Entry 5CSY (X-ray diffraction, 2.05 A resolution); this record covers chains A and B.

Chain A (and B):
Protein: 4-alpha-glucanotransferase DPE1, chloroplastic/amyloplastic
Organism: Arabidopsis thaliana
Notes: EC 2.4.1.25; chain B of this document is another copy of the same molecule, construct and numbering; everything in this record applies to it too
Reference sequence: Q9LV91 (DPE1_ARATH); numbering as in UniProt (aligned over 46-576)
Amino-acid sequence (564 residues; row label = number of the first residue in the row):
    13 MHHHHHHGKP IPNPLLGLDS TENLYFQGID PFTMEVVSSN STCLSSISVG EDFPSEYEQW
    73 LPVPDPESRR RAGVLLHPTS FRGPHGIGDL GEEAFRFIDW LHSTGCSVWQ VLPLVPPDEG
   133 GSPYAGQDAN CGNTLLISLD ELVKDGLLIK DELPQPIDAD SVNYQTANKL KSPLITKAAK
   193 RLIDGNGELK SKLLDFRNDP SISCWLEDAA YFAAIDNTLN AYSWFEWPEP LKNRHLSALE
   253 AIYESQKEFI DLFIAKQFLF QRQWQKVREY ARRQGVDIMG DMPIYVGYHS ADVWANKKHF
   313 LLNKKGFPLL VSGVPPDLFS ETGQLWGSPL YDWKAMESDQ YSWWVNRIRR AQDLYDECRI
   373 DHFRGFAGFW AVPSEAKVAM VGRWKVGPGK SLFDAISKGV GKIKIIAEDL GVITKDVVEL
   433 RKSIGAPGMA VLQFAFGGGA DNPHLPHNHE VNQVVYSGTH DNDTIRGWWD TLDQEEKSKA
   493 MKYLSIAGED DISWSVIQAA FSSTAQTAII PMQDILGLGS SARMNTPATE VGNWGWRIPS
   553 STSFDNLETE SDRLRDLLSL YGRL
Unresolved in the structure: 13-59, 385-395 (chain B: 13-59)
Differences from the reference sequence: initiating methionine (13); expression tag (14-45)
Glycans and other covalent adducts: glycan linked to Asp373
Reported in the primary citation:
  - catalytic residues: Asp473 (proposed by the authors, not directly observed)
  - binding site for the ligand AC1: Tyr136, Trp338, Asp373, Glu420, Asp473
  - contacts within the chain: Phe331-Pro539
  - conformationally variable residues (loop rearrangement, order/disorder transition, side-chain flip): Phe331, Pro385 to Arg395, Glu420
  - binding site for alpha-D-glucopyranose: Asp329, Leu330, Phe446, Ala540
  - binding site for beta-D-glucopyranose: Asp373
  - catalytic residues: Asp373
  - catalytic residues: Glu420 (by similarity / conservation)

Chain A / chain B interface:
Residue-residue contacts (85):
  Ser60(A) with Val398(B)
  Val61(A) with Trp345(B), hydrophobic; Lys346(B); Gly399(B)
  Gly62(A) with Lys397(B); Val398(B), hydrogen bond (backbone-backbone)
  Glu63(A) with Lys397(B); Val398(B), hydrogen bond (backbone-backbone)
  Asp64(A) with Arg395(B); Trp396(B); Lys397(B), salt bridge
  Phe65(A) with Ala379(B); Gly380(B); Trp396(B), hydrogen bond (backbone-backbone); Lys397(B); Val398(B), hydrophobic; Asp428(B)
  Tyr69(A) with Arg376(B), hydrogen bond; Gly380(B); Trp396(B), hydrophobic; Thr426(B), hydrogen bond; Asp428(B), hydrogen bond
  Glu70(A) with Pro327(B); Trp396(B), hydrogen bond; Val424(B)
  Trp72(A) with Thr426(B); Lys427(B), hydrogen bond (backbone-backbone); Asp428(B)
  Leu73(A) with Ile425(B); Lys427(B)
  Pro74(A) with Ile425(B); Lys427(B)
  Arg82(A) with His459(B)
  Trp345(A) with Val61(B), hydrophobic
  Glu349(A) with Val61(B)
  Arg376(A) with Tyr69(B), hydrogen bond
  Ala379(A) with Phe65(B)
  Gly380(A) with Phe65(B); Tyr69(B)
  Trp396(A) with Asp64(B); Phe65(B), hydrogen bond (backbone-backbone); Tyr69(B), hydrophobic
  Lys397(A) with Gly62(B); Glu63(B); Phe65(B)
  Val398(A) with Ser60(B); Val61(B), hydrophobic; Gly62(B), hydrogen bond (backbone-backbone); Glu63(B), hydrogen bond (backbone-backbone); Phe65(B), hydrophobic
  Gly399(A) with Val61(B)
  Pro400(A) with Val61(B), hydrophobic
  Ile425(A) with Pro74(B)
  Thr426(A) with Tyr69(B), hydrogen bond; Trp72(B)
  Lys427(A) with Trp72(B), hydrogen bond (backbone-backbone); Leu73(B); Pro74(B)
  Asp428(A) with Phe65(B); Tyr69(B), hydrogen bond; Trp72(B)
  Ala452(A) with Ser571(B); Leu572(B); Gly574(B)
  Pro458(A) with Thr516(B)
  His459(A) with Arg82(B); Ser514(B); Thr516(B); Leu572(B); Tyr573(B); Gly574(B)
  His461(A) with Thr516(B)
  Tyr495(A) with Leu572(B), hydrogen bond (side chain-backbone); Tyr573(B), hydrophobic
  Ser514(A) with His459(B)
  Thr516(A) with His459(B); His461(B); Thr516(B)
  Ser571(A) with Ala452(B)
  Leu572(A) with Ala452(B); His459(B); Tyr495(B), hydrogen bond (backbone-side chain)
  Tyr573(A) with His459(B)
  Gly574(A) with Ala452(B); His459(B)
Also at the interface, not in a pair above, chain A (44 interface residues in all): Val75, Lys346, Val424, Val430, Asn460, Lys494, Ser515
Also at the interface, not in a pair above, chain B (44 interface residues in all): Glu70, Pro400, Pro458, Asn460, Lys494, Gln510, Ser515

Overview:
The chain A/chain B interface involves 44 residues from each chain, with 17 hydrogen bonds and 1 salt bridge.
Polar pairs include Asp64(A)-Lys397(B), Tyr69(A)-Arg376(B) and Tyr69(A)-Thr426(B). The paper reports catalytic
residues Asp473(A), Asp373(A) and Glu420(A); a binding site for the ligand AC1 at Tyr136(A), Trp338(A) and
Asp373(A) among others.
Both chains are 4-alpha-glucanotransferase DPE1, chloroplastic/amyloplastic (Arabidopsis thaliana). Entry 5CSY
(Disproportionating enzyme 1 from Arabidopsis - acarbose soak) was determined by X-ray diffraction, deposited
together with 5CPQ, 5CPS, 5CPT, 5CQ1 and 5CSU.
